PDB entry 8QYV | electron microscopy, 3.50 A resolution | chains I and S of the 19 polymer chains in the assembly

== Chain I ==
Molecule: 118-nt DNA strand
Sequence (118 nucleotides; row label = number of the first residue in the row; numbers below 1 keep their minus sign (DC-75 is residue -75)):
   -75 CCCTGGAGAA TCCCGGTGCC GAGGCCGCTC AATTGGTCGT AGACAGCTCT AGCACCGCTT
   -15 AAACGCACGT ACGCGCTGTC CCCCGCGTTT TAACCGCCAA GGGGATTACT CCCTAGTC

== Chain S ==
Name: Vacuolar protein sorting-associated protein 71
Source organism: Saccharomyces cerevisiae S288C
UniProtKB: Q03433 (VPS71_YEAST); residues 1-280 here = UniProt positions 1-280
Sequence (280 residues; each row starts with the number of its first residue):
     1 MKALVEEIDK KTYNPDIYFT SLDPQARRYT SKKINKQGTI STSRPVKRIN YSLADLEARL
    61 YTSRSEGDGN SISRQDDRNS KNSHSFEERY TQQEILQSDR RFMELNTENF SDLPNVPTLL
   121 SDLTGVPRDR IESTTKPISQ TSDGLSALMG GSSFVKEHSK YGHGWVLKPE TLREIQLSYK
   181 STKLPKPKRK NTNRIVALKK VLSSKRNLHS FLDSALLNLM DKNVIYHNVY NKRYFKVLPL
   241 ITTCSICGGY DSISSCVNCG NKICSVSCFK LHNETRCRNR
Unresolved in the structure: 1, 37-83, 139-160, 278-280
Bound ions: Zn2+ site 1: Cys244, Cys247, Cys268; Zn2+ site 2: Cys256, Cys259, His272, Cys277
Curated features (UniProtKB/Swiss-Prot):
  - zinc finger: Cys244 to Cys277 (HIT-type)
  - binding site (Zn(2+)): Cys244, Cys247, Cys256, Cys259, Cys264, Cys268, His272, Cys277

== How chain I and chain S interact ==
Contacting residue pairs (6):
  DT-6(I) - Ser133(S)  phosphate contact
  DA-5(I) - Lys136(S)  salt bridge to the phosphate
  DG2(I) - Lys32(S)  base contact
  DT3(I) - Lys32(S)  hydrogen bond to the base
  DC4(I) - Lys32(S)  sugar contact
  DC5(I) - Ser31(S)  phosphate contact
Other interface residues (no listed pair), chain I (7 interface residues in all): DG-7
Other interface residues (no listed pair), chain S (6 interface residues in all): Asp129, Glu132

== In short ==
The interface between chain I and chain S involves 7 residues on one side and 6 on the other, with 1 hydrogen
bond and 1 salt bridge. Among the polar pairs are DT3(I)-Lys32(S) and DA-5(I)-Lys136(S). Curated annotation
(UniProt) lists 8 Zn2+-binding residues on chain S.
Chain I is a 118-nt DNA strand and chain S is Vacuolar protein sorting-associated protein 71 (Saccharomyces
cerevisiae S288C); the structure, SWR1-hexasome complex, was determined by electron microscopy together with
8QZ0 and 9FBW from the same study.
